Entry 6PST (electron microscopy, 3.00 A resolution); this record covers chains G and I of the 10 polymer chains in the assembly.

[Chain G]
Protein: DNA-directed RNA polymerase subunit alpha
Organism: Escherichia coli
Notes: EC 2.7.7.6
Reference sequence: P0A7Z4 (RPOA_ECOLI); numbering as in UniProt (aligned over 1-329)
Chain sequence (329 residues; row label = number of the first residue in the row):
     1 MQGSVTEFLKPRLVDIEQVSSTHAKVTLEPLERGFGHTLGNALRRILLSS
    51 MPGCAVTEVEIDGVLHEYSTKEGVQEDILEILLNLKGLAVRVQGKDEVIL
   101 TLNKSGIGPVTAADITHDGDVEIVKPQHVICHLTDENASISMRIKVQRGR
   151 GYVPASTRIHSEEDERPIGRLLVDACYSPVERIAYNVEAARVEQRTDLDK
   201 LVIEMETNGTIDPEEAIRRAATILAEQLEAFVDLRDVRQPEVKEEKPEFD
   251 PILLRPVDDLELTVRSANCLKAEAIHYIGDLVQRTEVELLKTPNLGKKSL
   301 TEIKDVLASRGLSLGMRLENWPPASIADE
Disordered / not traced: 1-4, 237-329
Curated features (UniProtKB/Swiss-Prot):
  - region: Glu-162 to Glu-165 (Required for interaction with Crp at class II promoters)
  - modified residue: Arg-265 (ADP-ribosylarginine), Lys-297 (N6-acetyllysine), Lys-298 (N6-acetyllysine)
  - mutagenesis: Arg-45 (R45C: In rpoA112; temperature-sensitive, blocks RNA polymerase assembly), Glu-162 to Glu-165 (5-fold decrease in CRP-class II promoter-dependent transcription), Glu-165 (E165K: 5-fold decrease in CRP-class II promoter-dependent transcription), Arg-191 (R191C: In rpoA101; temperature-sensitive)

[Chain I]
Protein: DNA-directed RNA polymerase subunit beta
Organism: Escherichia coli
Notes: EC 2.7.7.6
Reference sequence: P0A8V4 (RPOB_ECO57); residue numbers follow UniProt; this construct covers 1-1342
Chain sequence (1342 residues; row label = number of the first residue in the row):
     1 MVYSYTEKKRIRKDFGKRPQVLDVPYLLSIQLDSFQKFIEQDPEGQYGLE
    51 AAFRSVFPIQSYSGNSELQYVSYRLGEPVFDVQECQIRGVTYSAPLRVKL
   101 RLVIYEREAPEGTVKDIKEQEVYMGEIPLMTDNGTFVINGTERVIVSQLH
   151 RSPGVFFDSDKGKTHSSGKVLYNARIIPYRGSWLDFEFDPKDNLFVRIDR
   201 RRKLPATIILRALNYTTEQILDLFFEKVIFEIRDNKLQMELVPERLRGET
   251 ASFDIEANGKVYVEKGRRITARHIRQLEKDDVKLIEVPVEYIAGKVVAKD
   301 YIDESTGELICAANMELSLDLLAKLSQSGHKRIETLFTNDLDHGPYISET
   351 LRVDPTNDRLSALVEIYRMMRPGEPPTREAAESLFENLFFSEDRYDLSAV
   401 GRMKFNRSLLREEIEGSGILSKDDIIDVMKKLIDIRNGKGEVDDIDHLGN
   451 RRIRSVGEMAENQFRVGLVRVERAVKERLSLGDLDTLMPQDMINAKPISA
   501 AVKEFFGSSQLSQFMDQNNPLSEITHKRRISALGPGGLTRERAGFEVRDV
   551 HPTHYGRVCPIETPEGPNIGLINSLSVYAQTNEYGFLETPYRKVTDGVVT
   601 DEIHYLSAIEEGNYVIAQANSNLDEEGHFVEDLVTCRSKGESSLFSRDQV
   651 DYMDVSTQQVVSVGASLIPFLEHDDANRALMGANMQRQAVPTLRADKPLV
   701 GTGMERAVAVDSGVTAVAKRGGVVQYVDASRIVIKVNEDEMYPGEAGIDI
   751 YNLTKYTRSNQNTCINQMPCVSLGEPVERGDVLADGPSTDLGELALGQNM
   801 RVAFMPWNGYNFEDSILVSERVVQEDRFTTIHIQELACVSRDTKLGPEEI
   851 TADIPNVGEAALSKLDESGIVYIGAEVTGGDILVGKVTPKGETQLTPEEK
   901 LLRAIFGEKASDVKDSSLRVPNGVSGTVIDVQVFTRDGVEKDKRALEIEE
   951 MQLKQAKKDLSEELQILEAGLFSRIRAVLVAGGVEAEKLDKLPRDRWLEL
  1001 GLTDEEKQNQLEQLAEQYDELKHEFEKKLEAKRRKITQGDDLAPGVLKIV
  1051 KVYLAVKRRIQPGDKMAGRHGNKGVISKINPIEDMPYDENGTPVDIVLNP
  1101 LGVPSRMNIGQILETHLGMAAKGIGDKINAMLKQQQEVAKLREFIQRAYD
  1151 LGADVRQKVDLSTFSDEEVMRLAENLRKGMPIATPVFDGAKEAEIKELLK
  1201 LGDLPTSGQIRLYDGRTGEQFERPVTVGYMYMLKLNHLVDDKMHARSTGS
  1251 YSLVTQQPLGGKAQFGGQRFGEMEVWALEAYGAAYTLQEMLTVKSDDVNG
  1301 RTKMYKNIVDGNHQMEPGMPESFNVLLKEIRSLGINIELEDE
Disordered / not traced: 1, 233-235, 249
Small-molecule neighbours: chapso (1N7): Gln-725, Tyr-726, Glu-962, Gln-965, Ile-966, Ala-969
Curated features (UniProtKB/Swiss-Prot):
  - modified residue (N6-acetyllysine): Lys-1022, Lys-1200
From the paper describing this entry:
  - binding site for the 85-nt DNA strand: Arg-394
  - binding site for the 85-nt DNA strand: Met-492, Asn-494

[Interface between chain G and chain I]
Residue-residue contacts (64):
  Asn-41(G) / Tyr-1087(I)
  Asn-41(G) / Gly-1215(I)
  Asn-41(G) / Arg-1216(I)  hydrogen bond (side chain-backbone)
  Asn-41(G) / Thr-1217(I)  hydrogen bond (side chain-backbone)
  Asn-41(G) / Gly-1218(I)
  Arg-44(G) / Tyr-1087(I)
  Arg-44(G) / Gly-1091(I)
  Arg-45(G) / Glu-1083(I)
  Arg-45(G) / Asp-1084(I)  salt bridge
  Arg-45(G) / Gly-1215(I)  hydrogen bond (side chain-backbone)
  Arg-45(G) / Arg-1216(I)
  Leu-48(G) / Ile-1082(I)  hydrophobic
  Leu-48(G) / Glu-1083(I)
  Leu-65(G) / Ile-873(I)
  Leu-65(G) / Gly-874(I)
  His-66(G) / Ile-873(I)
  His-66(G) / Thr-927(I)
  His-66(G) / Ile-929(I)
  Glu-67(G) / Lys-1057(I)  salt bridge
  Tyr-68(G) / Tyr-756(I)
  Tyr-68(G) / Thr-927(I)
  Tyr-68(G) / Ile-929(I)  hydrophobic
  Tyr-68(G) / Ala-1055(I)
  Tyr-68(G) / Lys-1057(I)
  Thr-70(G) / Ala-729(I)
  Thr-70(G) / Ser-730(I)  hydrogen bond
  Thr-70(G) / Lys-755(I)
  Lys-71(G) / Asp-728(I)
  Glu-72(G) / Tyr-726(I)
  Gly-73(G) / Tyr-726(I)
  Gly-73(G) / Asp-728(I)
  Val-74(G) / Asp-728(I)
  Val-74(G) / Ala-729(I)
  Gln-75(G) / Asp-728(I)
  Gln-75(G) / Ala-729(I)
  Asp-77(G) / Ala-729(I)
  Asp-77(G) / Lys-755(I)  salt bridge
  Asp-77(G) / Tyr-756(I)  hydrogen bond
  Asp-77(G) / Asn-766(I)  hydrogen bond
  Asp-77(G) / Met-768(I)
  Leu-79(G) / Leu-693(I)  hydrophobic
  Leu-79(G) / Tyr-756(I)
  Leu-79(G) / Lys-1057(I)
  Glu-80(G) / Arg-694(I)  salt bridge
  Glu-80(G) / Met-768(I)
  Leu-83(G) / Leu-693(I)  hydrophobic
  Leu-83(G) / Arg-694(I)
  Lys-86(G) / Gln-824(I)  hydrogen bond (side chain-backbone)
  Lys-86(G) / Asp-826(I)  salt bridge
  Thr-134(G) / Tyr-726(I)
  Thr-134(G) / Val-727(I)
  Thr-134(G) / Leu-773(I)
  Tyr-152(G) / Gln-824(I)
  Pro-154(G) / Arg-1059(I)
  Arg-166(G) / Glu-876(I)  salt bridge
  Ile-168(G) / Gly-874(I)
  Glu-181(G) / Arg-821(I)  hydrogen bond (backbone-side chain)
  Arg-182(G) / Asn-1090(I)  hydrogen bond (side chain-backbone)
  Arg-182(G) / Gly-1091(I)
  Ile-183(G) / Gly-1091(I)
  Ala-184(G) / Asn-1090(I)
  Ala-184(G) / Gly-1091(I)
  Tyr-185(G) / Tyr-1087(I)
  Tyr-185(G) / Gly-1218(I)
Other interface residues (no listed pair), chain G (39 interface residues in all): His-37, Ser-49, Glu-76, Ile-107, Asp-135, Ser-156, Ile-159, Arg-170, Asp-174, Glu-204
Other interface residues (no listed pair), chain I (43 interface residues in all): Pro-769, Val-771, Ser-772, Glu-820, Val-823, Ile-831, Ala-875, Glu-962, Met-1085, Pro-1093

[Overview]
39 residues of chain G and 43 residues of chain I are in contact, with 9 hydrogen bonds and 6 salt bridges.
Polar contacts include Arg-45(G)/Asp-1084(I), Glu-67(G)/Lys-1057(I) and Asp-77(G)/Lys-755(I). Chain I binds
chapso. UniProt lists 6 mutagenesis sites on chain G. From the paper: a binding site for the 85-nt DNA strand
at Arg-394(I), Met-492(I) and Asn-494(I).
Here chain G is DNA-directed RNA polymerase subunit alpha and chain I is DNA-directed RNA polymerase subunit
beta, both from Escherichia coli. Entry 6PST (Escherichia coli RNA polymerase promoter unwinding intermediate
(TRPi1.5b) with TraR and mutant rpsT P2 promoter) was determined by electron microscopy (same publication as
6PSQ, 6PSR, 6PSS, 6PSU, 6PSV and 6PSW).
